1XZ4 - chains A and D of the 4 polymer chains in the assembly; structure by X-ray diffraction, 2.00 A resolution.

# Chain A
Name: Hemoglobin alpha chain
From: Homo sapiens
UniProt: P01922 (HBA_HUMAN); residues 1-141 here = UniProt positions 1-141
Chain sequence (141 residues; numbered 1 to 141; the number before each row is that of its first residue):
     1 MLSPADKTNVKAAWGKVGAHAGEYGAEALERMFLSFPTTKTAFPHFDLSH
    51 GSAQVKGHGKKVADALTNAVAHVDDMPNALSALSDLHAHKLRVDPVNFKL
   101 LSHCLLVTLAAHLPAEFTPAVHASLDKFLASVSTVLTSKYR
Construct notes: engineered mutation M1 (Val in P01922), A42 (Tyr in P01922)
Bound ions: heme Fe near H87 (its only coordinating residue here)
Residues lining bound ligands: heme (HEM): M32, A42, F43, H45, F46, H58, K61, V62, A65, L66, L83, L86, H87, L91, V93, N97, F98, L101, L105, V132, L136

# Chain D
Name: Hemoglobin beta chain
From: Homo sapiens
UniProt: P68871 (HBB_HUMAN); residues 1-146 here = UniProt positions 1-146
Chain sequence (146 residues; numbered 1 to 146; the number before each row is that of its first residue):
     1 VHLTPEEKSAVTALWGKVNVDEVGGEALGRLLVVYPWTQRFFESFGDLST
    51 PDAVMGNPKVKAHGKKVLGAFSDGLAHLDNLKGTFATLSELHCDKLHVDP
   101 ENFRLLGNVLVCVLAHHFGKEFTPPVQAAYQKVVAGVANALAHKYH
Bound ions: heme Fe near H92 (its only coordinating residue here)
Residues lining bound ligands: heme (HEM): L31, T38, F41, F42, F45, H63, K66, V67, A70, F71, F85, L88, L91, H92, L96, V98, N102, F103, L106, V137, L141

# Chain A / chain D interface
Pairs across the interface (22; chain A residue first):
  P37(A) with H146(D)
  T38(A) with P100(D)
  K40(A) with H146(D), hydrogen bond (side chain-backbone)
  T41(A) with H97(D); D99(D)
  P44(A) with H97(D)
  L91(A) with R40(D), hydrogen bond (backbone-side chain)
  R92(A) with W37(D); R40(D), hydrogen bond (backbone-side chain); E43(D), salt bridge
  D94(A) with W37(D), hydrogen bond; D99(D); E101(D); L105(D)
  P95(A) with W37(D)
  V96(A) with E101(D)
  N97(A) with D99(D), hydrogen bond
  Y140(A) with P36(D); W37(D), hydrophobic
  R141(A) with V34(D), hydrogen bond (side chain-backbone); Y35(D); P36(D)
Interface residues without a listed pair, chain D (15 interface residues in all): Q39, V98, Y145

# Overview
Chain A and chain D form an interface of 13 and 15 residues respectively, with 6 hydrogen bonds and 1 salt
bridge. Among the polar pairs are R92(A)-E43(D), K40(A)-H146(D) and L91(A)-R40(D). Chain A binds heme. Ligands
of chain D: heme.
Here chain A is Hemoglobin alpha chain and chain D is Hemoglobin beta chain, both from Homo sapiens. Entry
1XZ4 (Intersubunit Interactions Associated with Tyr42alpha Stabilize the Quaternary-T Tetramer but are not
Major Quaternary Constraints in ...) was determined by X-ray diffraction together with 1XYE and 1XZ2 from the
same study.
